8TP9 - chains A and H of the 9 polymer chains in the assembly; structure by electron microscopy, 3.10 A resolution.

Chain A:
Protein: Hemagglutinin
Organism: Influenza A virus (A/Singapore/1/1957(H2N2))
Notes: engineered mutation(s): Y98F
UniProtKB: A3KF33 (A3KF33_I57A5); the construct lacks a stretch of the UniProt sequence, so the offset changes along the chain: -4 to 54 = UniProt 1-59; 55-82 = UniProt 61-88; 83-92 = UniProt 90-99; 93-125 = UniProt 101-133; 2 more segments
Chain sequence (506 residues; row label = number of the first residue in the row; a row labelled like 125A-125B holds insertion residues (125A, then the next letters in order); numbers below 1 keep their minus sign (Met-4 is residue -4)):
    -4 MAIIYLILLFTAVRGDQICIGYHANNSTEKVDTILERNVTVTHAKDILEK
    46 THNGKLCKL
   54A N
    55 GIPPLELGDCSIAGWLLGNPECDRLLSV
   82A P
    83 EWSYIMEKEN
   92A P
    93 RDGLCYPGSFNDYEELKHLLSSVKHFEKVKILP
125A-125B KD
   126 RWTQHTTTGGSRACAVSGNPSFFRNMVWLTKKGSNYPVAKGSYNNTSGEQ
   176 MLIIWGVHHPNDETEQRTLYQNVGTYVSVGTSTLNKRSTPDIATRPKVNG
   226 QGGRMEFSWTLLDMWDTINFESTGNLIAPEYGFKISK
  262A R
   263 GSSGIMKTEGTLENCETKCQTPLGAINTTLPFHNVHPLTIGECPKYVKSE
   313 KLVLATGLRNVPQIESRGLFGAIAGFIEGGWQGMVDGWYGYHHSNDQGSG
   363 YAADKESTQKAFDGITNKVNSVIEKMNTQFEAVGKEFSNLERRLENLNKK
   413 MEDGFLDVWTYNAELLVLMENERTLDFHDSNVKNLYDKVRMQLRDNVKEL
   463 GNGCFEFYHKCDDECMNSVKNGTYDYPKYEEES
Unresolved in the structure: -4 to 10, 325-334
Disulfides: Cys14-Cys466, Cys52-Cys277, Cys64-Cys76, Cys97-Cys139, Cys281-Cys305, Cys473-Cys477
Glycans and other covalent adducts: N-acetylglucosamine (NAG) linked to Asn33, Asn169, Asn289, Asn483

Chain H:
Protein: Heavy chain of Fab 2-2-1G06
Organism: Homo sapiens
Notes: antibody fragment or engineered binder
Chain sequence (126 residues; row label = number of the first residue in the row; a row labelled like 35A-35B holds insertion residues (35A, then the next letters in order)):
     1 QVQLRESGPGLVKPSQTLSLTCTVSGDSISNGGLY
35A-35B WN
    36 WIRQRPGRGLEWIGYIYYNGVTTYNPSLRSRIAISLETAKNQLSLRL
82A-82C SSV
    83 SAADTAIYYCAREGWVPD
100A-100H YGGRNYYL
   101 DFWGQGTLVTVSS
Disulfides: Cys22-Cys92

Chain A / chain H interface:
Pairs across the interface - 28 pairs, chain A then chain H:
  Lys45(A) with Arg100D(H), hydrogen bond (backbone-side chain)
  His47(A) with Tyr35(H), hydrogen bond; Tyr52(H), hydrogen bond (backbone-side chain); Arg100D(H)
  Asn48(A) with Tyr52(H); Asn54(H), hydrogen bond (backbone-side chain); Val56(H)
  Gly49(A) with Tyr52(H); Val56(H)
  Lys50(A) with Val56(H)
  Leu285(A) with Tyr100F(H)
  Asn296(A) with Trp97(H); Arg100D(H), hydrogen bond
  Val297(A) with Arg100D(H)
  His298(A) with Gly100B(H), hydrogen bond (side chain-backbone); Gly100C(H)
  Pro299(A) with Tyr100A(H); Gly100B(H); Gly100C(H)
  Tyr308(A) with Asp100(H), hydrogen bond (side chain-backbone); Gly100C(H)
  Lys310(A) with Pro99(H); Tyr100A(H)
  Ser311(A) with Pro99(H)
  Glu312(A) with Pro99(H)
  Asp415(A) with Tyr100A(H)
  Leu418(A) with Tyr100A(H), hydrophobic
  Asp419(A) with Tyr100A(H), hydrogen bond
Other interface residues (no listed pair), chain A (18 interface residues in all): Thr46
The authors on this interface:
  - specific contacts: Asp419(A)-Tyr100A(H) (cation-pi contact)
  - epitope / paratope residues, chain A: Asp419(A)
  - epitope / paratope residues, chain H: Tyr100A(H)

Overview:
Chain A and chain H form an interface of 18 and 12 residues respectively; the contacts include 8 hydrogen
bonds. Polar pairs include Lys45(A)-Arg100D(H), His47(A)-Tyr35(H) and His47(A)-Tyr52(H). The authors report a
cation-pi contact between Asp419(A) and Tyr100A(H). N-acetylglucosamine is covalently linked to Asn33(A),
Asn169(A), Asn289(A) and Asn483(A). From the paper: epitope/paratope residues Asp419(A) and Tyr100A(H).
Here chain A is Hemagglutinin (Influenza A virus (A/Singapore/1/1957(H2N2))) and chain H is Heavy chain of Fab
2-2-1G06 (Homo sapiens). Entry 8TP9 (H2 hemagglutinin (A/Singapore/1/1957) in complex with
medial-junction-targeting Fab 2-2-1G06) was determined by electron microscopy (same publication as 8TP6, 8TP7
and 8TPA).
